3FD2 - chains A and B of the 3 polymer chains in the assembly; structure by X-ray diffraction, 2.69 A resolution.

== Chain A ==
Molecule: Site-specific DNA endonuclease I-MsoI
From: Monomastix sp. (strain OKE-1)
Notes: EC 3.1.-.-
Reference sequence: C0JWR6 (C0JWR6_MONSK); residues 1-170 carry their UniProt numbers (170 of 373 residues fall inside the UniProt entry; the rest is not from it)
Chain sequence (373 residues; row label = number of the first residue in the row):
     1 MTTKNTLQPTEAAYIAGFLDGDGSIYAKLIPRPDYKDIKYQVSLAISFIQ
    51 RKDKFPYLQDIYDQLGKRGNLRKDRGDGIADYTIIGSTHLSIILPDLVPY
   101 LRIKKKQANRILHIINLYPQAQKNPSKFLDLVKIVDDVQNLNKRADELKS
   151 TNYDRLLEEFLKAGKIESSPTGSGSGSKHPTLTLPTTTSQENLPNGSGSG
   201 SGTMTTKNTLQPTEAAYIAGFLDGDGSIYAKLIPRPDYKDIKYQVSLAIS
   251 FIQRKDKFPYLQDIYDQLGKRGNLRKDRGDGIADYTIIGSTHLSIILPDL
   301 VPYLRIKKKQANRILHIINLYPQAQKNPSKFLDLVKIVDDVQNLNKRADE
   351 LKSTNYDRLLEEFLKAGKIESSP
Not modelled in the structure: 1-4, 179-206, 371-373
Ion coordination: Ca2+ site 1: Gly21, Asp225 (shared with DG515(B) of chain B; 1 residue of chain C); Ca2+ site 2: Asp22, Gly224 (shared with DA514(B) of chain B; 1 residue of chain C)
What the authors report for this chain:
  - mutagenesis - D22N: abolished catalytic activity
  - catalytic residues: Asp22

== Chain B ==
Molecule: 24-nt DNA strand
Sequence (24 nucleotides; each row starts with the number of its first residue):
   501 GCAGAACGTCGTGAGACAGTTCCG
Ion coordination: Ca2+ site 1: DA514 (shared with Asp22(A), Gly224(A) of chain A; 1 residue of chain C); Ca2+ site 2: DG515 (shared with Gly21(A), Asp225(A) of chain A; 1 residue of chain C)

== How chain A and chain B interact ==
Contacting residue pairs (50):
  Gly21(A) with DG515(B), phosphate contact
  Asp22(A) with DA514(B), phosphate contact; DG515(B), phosphate contact
  Gly23(A) with DG515(B), sugar contact; DA516(B), phosphate contact
  Ser24(A) with DG515(B), sugar contact; DA516(B), hydrogen bond to the phosphate
  Tyr26(A) with DA516(B), sugar contact; DC517(B), base contact
  Lys28(A) with DA518(B), hydrogen bond to the base; DG519(B), hydrogen bond to the base
  Ile30(A) with DT520(B), base contact
  Arg32(A) with DT520(B), base contact
  Ile49(A) with DA514(B), sugar contact; DG515(B), base contact
  Gln50(A) with DA514(B), hydrogen bond to the phosphate
  Arg51(A) with DG513(B), salt bridge to the phosphate; DA514(B), hydrogen bond to the phosphate
  Arg75(A) with DG515(B), hydrogen bond to the base
  Ile79(A) with DG513(B), sugar contact; DA514(B), base contact
  Lys104(A) with DA516(B), salt bridge to the phosphate
  Gln139(A) with DC517(B), phosphate contact
  Asn142(A) with DA516(B), phosphate contact; DC517(B), hydrogen bond to the phosphate
  Asp225(A) with DG515(B), phosphate contact
  Arg235(A) with DA503(B), base contact; DG504(B), hydrogen bond to the base
  Asp237(A) with DG501(B), sugar contact; DC502(B), hydrogen bond to the base
  Tyr238(A) with DC502(B), phosphate contact; DA503(B), hydrogen bond to the phosphate
  Lys239(A) with DG501(B), sugar contact; DC502(B), hydrogen bond to the phosphate
  Gln244(A) with DA503(B), sugar contact; DG504(B), phosphate contact
  Asn273(A) with DA505(B), hydrogen bond to the phosphate; DA506(B), hydrogen bond to the phosphate
  Arg275(A) with DC507(B), base contact; DG508(B), hydrogen bond to the base
  Arg278(A) with DT509(B), hydrogen bond to the base
  Asp280(A) with DT509(B), base contact
  Ile288(A) with DG504(B), phosphate contact; DA505(B), base contact
  Gly289(A) with DG504(B), phosphate contact
  Ser290(A) with DG504(B), phosphate contact
  Tyr321(A) with DA503(B), phosphate contact
  Gln325(A) with DA503(B), phosphate contact
  Arg347(A) with DT512(B), salt bridge to the phosphate; DG513(B), salt bridge to the phosphate
Also at the interface, not in a pair above, chain A (39 interface residues in all): Ile25, Ala27, Asp77, Val138, Lys231, Asp284, Glu350
Also at the interface, not in a pair above, chain B (19 interface residues in all): DT521

== Overview ==
Chain A and chain B form an interface of 39 and 19 residues respectively; the contacts include 15 hydrogen
bonds and 4 salt bridges. Polar contacts include Lys28(A)-DA518(B), Lys28(A)-DG519(B) and Arg75(A)-DG515(B).
Gly21(A), Asp225(A) and DG515(B) form the Ca2+ site 2. From the paper: the catalytic residue Asp22(A); D22N of
chain A abolishes catalytic activity.
Chain A is Site-specific DNA endonuclease I-MsoI (Monomastix sp. (strain OKE-1)) and chain B is a 24-nt DNA
strand; the structure, Crystal structure of mMsoI/DNA complex with calcium, was determined by X-ray
diffraction.
